2FJ7 - chains I and C of the 10 polymer chains in the assembly; structure by X-ray diffraction, 3.20 A resolution.

== Chain I ==
Molecule: 147 bp DNA containing 16 bp poly dA element
Sequence (147 nucleotides; each row starts with the number of its first residue):
     1 ATCAATATCCACCTGCACATTCTACCAAAAGTGTCAAAAAAAAAAAAAAA
    51 ATCATGATAAGCTAATTTGGCTGACTCAGCTGAACATGCCTTTTGATGGA
   101 GCAGTTTCCAAATACACTTTTGGTAGTATCTGCAGGTGGATATTGAT

== Chain C ==
Protein: histone H2A
Source organism: Xenopus laevis
Chain sequence (129 residues; each row starts with the number of its first residue):
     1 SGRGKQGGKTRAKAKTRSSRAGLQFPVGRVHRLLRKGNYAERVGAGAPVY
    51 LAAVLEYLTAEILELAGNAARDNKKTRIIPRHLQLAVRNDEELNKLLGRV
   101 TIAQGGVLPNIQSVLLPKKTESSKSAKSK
Disordered / not traced: 1-13, 121-129

== Interface between chain I and chain C ==
Residue-residue contacts (11; chain I residue first):
  DA112(I) with Arg42(C), hydrogen bond to the sugar; Gly44(C), phosphate contact; Ala45(C), hydrogen bond to the phosphate
  DT113(I) with Arg35(C), salt bridge to the phosphate; Arg42(C), phosphate contact; Val43(C), hydrogen bond to the phosphate
  DG122(I) with Arg29(C), hydrogen bond to the phosphate
  DG123(I) with Arg29(C), salt bridge to the phosphate
  DG132(I) with Arg77(C), hydrogen bond to the sugar
  DC133(I) with Thr76(C), hydrogen bond to the phosphate; Arg77(C), hydrogen bond to the phosphate
Interface residues without a listed pair, chain I (8 interface residues in all): DT120, DT121
Interface residues without a listed pair, chain C (12 interface residues in all): Ala14, Thr16, Gly46, Lys75

== Summary ==
8 residues of chain I and 12 residues of chain C are in contact; the contacts include 7 hydrogen bonds and 2
salt bridges. Polar pairs include DA112(I)-Arg42(C), DG132(I)-Arg77(C) and DA112(I)-Ala45(C).
Chain I is 147 bp DNA containing 16 bp poly dA element and chain C is histone H2A (Xenopus laevis); the
structure, Crystal structure of Nucleosome Core Particle Containing a Poly (dA.dT) Sequence Element, was
determined by X-ray diffraction.
